PDB entry 6LY8 | electron microscopy, 3.50 A resolution | chains D and G of the 8 polymer chains in the assembly

== Chain D ==
Name: V-type ATP synthase beta chain
Organism: Thermus thermophilus HB8
UniProtKB: Q56404 (VATB_THET8); residue numbers follow UniProt; this construct covers 1-478
Amino-acid sequence (478 residues; numbered 1 to 478; the number before each row is that of its first residue):
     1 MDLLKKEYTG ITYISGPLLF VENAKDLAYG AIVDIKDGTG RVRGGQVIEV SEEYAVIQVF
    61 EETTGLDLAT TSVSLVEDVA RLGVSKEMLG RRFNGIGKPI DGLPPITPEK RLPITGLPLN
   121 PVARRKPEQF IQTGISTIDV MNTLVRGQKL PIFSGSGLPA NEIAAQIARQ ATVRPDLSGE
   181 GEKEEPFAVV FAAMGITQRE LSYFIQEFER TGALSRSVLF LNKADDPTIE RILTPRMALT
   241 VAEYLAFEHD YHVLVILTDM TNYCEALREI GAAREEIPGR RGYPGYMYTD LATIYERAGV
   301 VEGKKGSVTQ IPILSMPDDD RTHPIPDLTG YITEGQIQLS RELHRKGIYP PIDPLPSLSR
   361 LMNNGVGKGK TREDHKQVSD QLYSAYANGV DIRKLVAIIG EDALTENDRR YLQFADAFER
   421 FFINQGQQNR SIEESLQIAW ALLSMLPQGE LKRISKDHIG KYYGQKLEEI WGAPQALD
Disordered / not traced: 1-4, 464-478

== Chain G ==
Name: V-type ATP synthase subunit D
Organism: Thermus thermophilus HB8
UniProtKB: O87880 (VATD_THET8); numbering as in UniProt (aligned over 1-223)
Amino-acid sequence (223 residues; numbered 1 to 223; the number before each row is that of its first residue):
     1 MSQVSPTRMN LLQRRGQLRL AQKGVDLLKK KRDALVAEFF GLVREAMEAR KALDQAAKEA
    61 YAALLLAQAF DGPEVVAGAA LGVPPLEGVE AEVENVWGSK VPRLKATFPD GALLSPVGTP
   121 AYTLEASRAF RRYAEALIRV ANTETRLKKI GEEIKKTTRR VNALEQVVIP GIRAQIRFIQ
   181 QVLEQRERED TFRLKRIKGK IEAREAEEEG GRPNPQVEIG AGL
Disordered / not traced: 1, 212-223

== Interface between chain D and chain G ==
Contacting residue pairs (11):
  F20(D) - E205(G)
  E275(D) - K198(G)
  I277(D) - L194(G)  hydrophobic
  R281(D) - R8(G)
  R281(D) - E187(G)
  D320(D) - L12(G)
  T322(D) - R15(G)
  D391(D) - K30(G)
  K394(D) - K23(G)
  L395(D) - K30(G)
  A403(D) - W97(G)  hydrophobic
Interface residues without a listed pair, chain D (13 interface residues in all): P278, I398, I399
Interface residues without a listed pair, chain G (14 interface residues in all): L27, K31, A34, K195

== Overview ==
13 residues of chain D face 14 of chain G across their interface.
Here chain D is V-type ATP synthase beta chain and chain G is V-type ATP synthase subunit D, both from Thermus
thermophilus HB8. Entry 6LY8 (V/A-ATPase from Thermus thermophilus, the soluble domain, including V1, d, two
EG stalks, and N-terminal domain ...) was determined by electron microscopy (same publication as 6LY9).
